PDB entry 8K9W | X-ray diffraction, 2.30 A resolution | chains A and B

Chain A (and B):
Name: Lysine--tRNA ligase
Organism: Plasmodium falciparum (isolate Camp / Malaysia)
Notes: EC 6.1.1.6; chain B of this document is another copy of the same molecule, construct and numbering; everything in this record applies to it too
UniProtKB: A0A024X378 (A0A024X378_PLAFC); residue numbers follow UniProt; this construct covers 77-583
Amino-acid sequence (516 residues; numbered 76 to 591; the number before each row is that of its first residue):
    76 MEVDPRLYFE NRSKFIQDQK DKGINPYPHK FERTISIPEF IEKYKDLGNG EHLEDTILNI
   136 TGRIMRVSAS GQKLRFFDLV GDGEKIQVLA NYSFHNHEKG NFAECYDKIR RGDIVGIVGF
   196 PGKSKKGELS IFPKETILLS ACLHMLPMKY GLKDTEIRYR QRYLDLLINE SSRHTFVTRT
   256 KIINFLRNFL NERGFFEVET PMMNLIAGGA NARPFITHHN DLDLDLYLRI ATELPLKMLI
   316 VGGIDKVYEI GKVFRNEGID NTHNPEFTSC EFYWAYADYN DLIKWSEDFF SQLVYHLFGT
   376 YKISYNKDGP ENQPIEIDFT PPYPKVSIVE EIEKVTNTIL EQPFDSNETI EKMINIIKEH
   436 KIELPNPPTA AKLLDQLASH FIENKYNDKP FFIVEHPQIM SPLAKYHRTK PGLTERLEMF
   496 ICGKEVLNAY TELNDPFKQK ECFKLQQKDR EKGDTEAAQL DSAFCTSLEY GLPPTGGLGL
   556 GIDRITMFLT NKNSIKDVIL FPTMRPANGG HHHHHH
Not modelled in the structure: 76-77, 144-146, 225-229, 283-285, 519-535, 582-591 (chain B: 76-77, 145-146, 283-285, 519-535, 582-591)
Differences from the reference sequence: initiating methionine (76); expression tag (584-591)
Cystine bridges: C517-C540
Residues lining bound ligands: JTR (N2-(2-methoxyphenyl)-N4-(2-propan-2-ylsulfonylphenyl)-1,3,5-triazine-2,4-diamine): R330, E332, G333, I334, T337, H338, N339, P340, F342, E500, V501, L502, N503, G554, L555, G556, R559, I570
Reported in the primary citation:
  - binding site for JTR: R330, E332, H338, N339, P340

How chain A and chain B interact:
Residue-residue contacts - 176 pairs, chain A then chain B:
  F84(A) with E544(B)
  S88(A) with F512(B)
  I91(A) with F512(B), hydrophobic
  K95(A) with D510(B), salt bridge; F512(B)
  Y102(A) with N509(B); D510(B); P511(B)
  P103(A) with K480(B), hydrogen bond (backbone-side chain)
  H104(A) with K480(B), hydrogen bond (backbone-side chain); Y481(B); R483(B); E490(B), salt bridge
  K105(A) with D353(B), salt bridge
  R108(A) with D320(B), salt bridge; Y351(B)
  T136(A) with Y351(B), hydrogen bond
  G137(A) with Y351(B)
  R138(A) with V316(B), hydrogen bond (side chain-backbone); Y545(B), hydrogen bond (side chain-backbone); G546(B), hydrogen bond (side chain-backbone)
  D157(A) with D320(B)
  I189(A) with Y351(B); G546(B); L547(B); P548(B)
  L214(A) with Y351(B), hydrophobic
  S215(A) with G546(B); L547(B), hydrogen bond (side chain-backbone)
  A216(A) with G546(B)
  C217(A) with E544(B); Y545(B)
  L218(A) with E544(B), hydrogen bond (backbone-backbone)
  H219(A) with E544(B), salt bridge; Y545(B)
  L221(A) with Y545(B), hydrophobic
  Q236(A) with T541(B); Y545(B)
  Y238(A) with M313(B); V316(B), hydrophobic; G317(B); T541(B); S542(B); Y545(B), hydrophobic
  L239(A) with Y545(B), hydrophobic
  L241(A) with L314(B), hydrophobic; G317(B)
  L242(A) with V316(B); G317(B)
  R248(A) with G318(B), hydrogen bond (side chain-backbone)
  F251(A) with F271(B)
  V252(A) with F271(B), hydrophobic
  R254(A) with E274(B), salt bridge
  T255(A) with F271(B); E272(B), hydrogen bond (side chain-backbone)
  I258(A) with E274(B)
  R262(A) with R262(B)
  F271(A) with F251(B); V252(B), hydrophobic; T255(B)
  E272(A) with T255(B), hydrogen bond (backbone-side chain); R262(B), salt bridge
  V273(A) with L575(B), hydrophobic
  E274(A) with R254(B), salt bridge; I258(B); K327(B); T343(B), hydrogen bond; L575(B)
  T275(A) with K327(B), hydrogen bond (backbone-side chain)
  P276(A) with E341(B); F576(B)
  M277(A) with M277(B), hydrophobic; K327(B); F329(B), hydrophobic; E341(B), hydrogen bond (backbone-side chain)
  M278(A) with F290(B), hydrophobic; E341(B); T578(B)
  L280(A) with M579(B)
  R288(A) with N295(B), hydrogen bond
  F290(A) with M278(B), hydrophobic; T292(B); H293(B); H294(B)
  I291(A) with I291(B); T292(B), hydrogen bond (backbone-side chain)
  T292(A) with F290(B); I291(B), hydrogen bond (side chain-backbone)
  H293(A) with F290(B); N331(B), hydrogen bond (backbone-side chain)
  H294(A) with F290(B); N331(B); I334(B); P340(B)
  N295(A) with R288(B); N331(B), hydrogen bond (backbone-side chain)
  D296(A) with E332(B); G333(B); I334(B), hydrogen bond (side chain-backbone)
  L297(A) with R580(B), hydrogen bond (backbone-side chain)
  L303(A) with M278(B), hydrophobic; L303(B), hydrophobic
  P310(A) with F576(B)
  M313(A) with Y238(B); F576(B), hydrophobic
  L314(A) with L241(B), hydrophobic; L575(B), hydrophobic; F576(B), hydrophobic
  V316(A) with R138(B), hydrogen bond (backbone-side chain); Y238(B), hydrophobic; L242(B)
  G317(A) with Y238(B); L241(B); L242(B)
  G318(A) with R248(B), hydrogen bond (backbone-side chain)
  I319(A) with R248(B)
  D320(A) with D157(B)
  K327(A) with E274(B); T275(B)
  F329(A) with M278(B), hydrophobic
  N331(A) with H293(B), hydrogen bond (side chain-backbone); H294(B); N295(B), hydrogen bond (side chain-backbone)
  E332(A) with H294(B), hydrogen bond (backbone-side chain); D296(B)
  P340(A) with H294(B)
  E341(A) with P276(B); M277(B), hydrogen bond (side chain-backbone); M278(B)
  T343(A) with E274(B), hydrogen bond
  A350(A) with R108(B)
  Y351(A) with R108(B); T136(B); G137(B); I189(B); L214(B), hydrophobic
  K480(A) with Y102(B); P103(B), hydrogen bond (side chain-backbone); H104(B)
  Y481(A) with H104(B)
  R483(A) with H104(B)
  N509(A) with Y102(B)
  D510(A) with K95(B), salt bridge; Y102(B)
  P511(A) with Y102(B); L218(B), hydrophobic
  F512(A) with S88(B); I91(B), hydrophobic
  T541(A) with Y238(B)
  S542(A) with Y238(B)
  E544(A) with F84(B); C217(B); L218(B), hydrogen bond (backbone-backbone); H219(B), salt bridge
  Y545(A) with R138(B), hydrogen bond (backbone-side chain); C217(B), hydrogen bond (backbone-side chain); H219(B); L221(B), hydrophobic; Q236(B); Y238(B), hydrophobic; L239(B), hydrophobic
  G546(A) with R138(B), hydrogen bond (backbone-side chain); I189(B); S215(B); A216(B)
  L547(A) with S215(B), hydrogen bond (backbone-side chain)
  P548(A) with I189(B)
  P549(A) with H104(B)
  L575(A) with V273(B), hydrophobic; E274(B)
  F576(A) with P276(B); P310(B), hydrophobic; M313(B), hydrophobic
  T578(A) with M278(B)
  M579(A) with L280(B)
  P581(A) with L280(B)
Other interface residues (no listed pair), chain A (96 interface residues in all): F106, G187, R235, L301, I334, H482, A538
Other interface residues (no listed pair), chain B (99 interface residues in all): F106, G187, M220, N259, L301, I319, K321, H482, A538, P549, P581

Summary:
96 residues of chain A face 99 of chain B across their interface; the contacts include 34 hydrogen bonds and
10 salt bridges. Polar contacts include K95(A)-D510(B), H104(A)-E490(B) and K105(A)-D353(B). Chain A binds
compound JTR. From the paper: a binding site for JTR at R330(A), E332(A) and H338(A) among others.
Both chains are Lysine--tRNA ligase (Plasmodium falciparum (isolate Camp / Malaysia)). Entry 8K9W (Crystal
structure of plasmodium LysRS complexing with ASP3026 derived LysRS inhibitor 4 (ADKI4)) was determined by
X-ray diffraction (same publication as 8K9S, 8K9U, 8K9V and 8K9X).
